6KXV - chains F and J of the 10 polymer chains in the assembly; structure by X-ray diffraction, 3.63 A resolution.

== Chain F ==
Name: Histone H4
Organism: Homo sapiens
UniProt: P62805 (H4_HUMAN); residues 0-102 here correspond to UniProt positions 1-103 (UniProt number = residue number + 1)
Sequence (106 residues; numbered -3 to 102; the number before each row is that of its first residue; numbers below 1 keep their minus sign (Gly-3 is residue -3)):
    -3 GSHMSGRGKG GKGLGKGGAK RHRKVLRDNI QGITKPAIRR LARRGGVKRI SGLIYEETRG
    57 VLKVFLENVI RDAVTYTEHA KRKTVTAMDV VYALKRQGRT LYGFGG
Not modelled in the structure: -3 to 18
Sequence notes: expression tag (-3 to -1)
UniProt features mapped onto this chain:
  - DNA-binding region: Lys16 to Lys20
  - modified residue: Ser1 (N-acetylserine), Arg3 (Asymmetric dimethylarginine), Lys5 (N6-(2-hydroxyisobutyryl)lysine), Lys8 (N6-(2-hydroxyisobutyryl)lysine), Lys12 (N6-(2-hydroxyisobutyryl)lysine), Lys16 (N6-(2-hydroxyisobutyryl)lysine), Lys20 (N6,N6,N6-trimethyllysine), Lys31 (N6-(2-hydroxyisobutyryl)lysine), Lys44 (N6-(2-hydroxyisobutyryl)lysine), Ser47 (Phosphoserine), Tyr51 (Phosphotyrosine), Lys59 (N6-(2-hydroxyisobutyryl)lysine), Lys77 (N6-(2-hydroxyisobutyryl)lysine), Lys79 (N6-(2-hydroxyisobutyryl)lysine), Thr80 (Phosphothreonine), Tyr88 (Phosphotyrosine), Lys91 (N6-(2-hydroxyisobutyryl)lysine)
  - cross-link (Glycyl lysine isopeptide (Lys-Gly)): Lys12 (interchain with G-Cter in SUMO2), Lys20 (interchain with G-Cter in SUMO2), Lys31 (interchain with G-Cter in SUMO2), Lys59 (interchain with G-Cter in SUMO2), Lys79 (interchain with G-Cter in SUMO2), Lys91 (interchain with G-Cter in SUMO2)

== Chain J ==
Molecule: 146-nt DNA strand
Organism: Homo sapiens
Sequence (146 nucleotides; numbered 147 to 292; the number before each row is that of its first residue):
   147 ATCAATATCC ACCTGCAGAT TCTACCAAAA GTGTATTTGG AAACTGCTCC ATCAAAAGGC
   207 ATGTTCAGCT GAATTCAGCT GAACATGCCT TTTGATGGAG CAGTTTCCAA ATACACTTTT
   267 GGTAGAATCT GCAGGTGGAT ATTGAT

== How chain F and chain J interact ==
Residue-residue contacts (6):
  Arg19(F) with DT198(J), phosphate contact
  Thr30(F) with DA207(J), sugar contact
  Pro32(F) with DA207(J), phosphate contact; DT208(J), phosphate contact
  Arg36(F) with DA207(J), salt bridge to the phosphate
  Arg45(F) with DT216(J), sugar contact
Also at the interface, not in a pair above, chain F (10 interface residues in all): Gln27, Lys31, Ala33, Lys44, Lys77
Also at the interface, not in a pair above, chain J (6 interface residues in all): DA187, DG214

== Summary ==
10 residues of chain F face 6 of chain J across their interface; the contacts include 1 salt bridge. The
salt-bridged pair is Arg36(F)-DA207(J). UniProt lists a DNA-binding region on chain F.
Chain F is Histone H4 and chain J is a 146-nt DNA strand, both from Homo sapiens; the structure, Crystal
structure of a nucleosome containing Leishmania histone H3, was determined by X-ray diffraction.
